Entry 4A12 (X-ray diffraction, 3.15 A resolution); this record covers chains A and G of the 6 polymer chains in the assembly.

# Chain A
Protein: Transcription factor fapr
Organism: Staphylococcus aureus
Reference sequence: D6UB50 (D6UB50_STAAU); residue numbers follow UniProt; this construct covers 1-190
Amino-acid sequence (190 residues; row label = number of the first residue in the row):
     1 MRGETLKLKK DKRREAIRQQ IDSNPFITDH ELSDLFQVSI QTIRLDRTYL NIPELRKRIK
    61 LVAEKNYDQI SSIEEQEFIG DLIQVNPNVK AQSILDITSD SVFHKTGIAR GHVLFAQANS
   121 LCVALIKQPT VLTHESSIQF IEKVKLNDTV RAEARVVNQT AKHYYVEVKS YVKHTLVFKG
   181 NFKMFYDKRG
Unresolved in the structure: 1-6
Modified residues: Mse1 (selenomethionine); Mse184 (selenomethionine; parent Met)
From the paper describing this entry:
  - self-association interface (contacts with another copy of this molecule); pairs are residue here / residue on that copy: Ser23-Tyr67 (backbone contact), Phe26, Ile59, Val62, Ala63
  - binding site for Fapr promoter: Lys10, Arg13, Gln41, Arg56
  - conformationally variable residues: Ile70, Phe78, Leu82, Ile83, Val85, Ile94, Val123
  - mutagenesis - R110A: decreased growth
  - mutagenesis - G111V/L132W: abolished growth

# Chain G
Molecule: Fapr promoter
Sequence (40 nucleotides; row label = number of the first residue in the row):
     1 CGGAATTAAG ACTAGGTACT AATAGTAGTA TATAATTGGC
Sequence notes: cloning artifact (1-3, 38-40)

# Chain A / chain G interface
Contacting residue pairs - 11 pairs, chain A then chain G:
  Lys10(A) - DA5(G)  salt bridge to the phosphate
  Lys10(A) - DT6(G)  phosphate contact
  Arg13(A) - DT6(G)  salt bridge to the phosphate
  Val38(A) - DT7(G)  phosphate contact
  Ser39(A) - DT7(G)  hydrogen bond to the phosphate
  Gln41(A) - DT7(G)  base contact
  Gln41(A) - DA8(G)  base contact
  Gln41(A) - DA9(G)  base contact
  Thr42(A) - DT6(G)  sugar contact
  Thr42(A) - DT7(G)  hydrogen bond to the phosphate
  Leu45(A) - DT7(G)  base contact
Also at the interface, not in a pair above, chain A (8 interface residues in all): Arg56
Also at the interface, not in a pair above, chain G (6 interface residues in all): DA14

# Summary
8 residues of chain A and 6 residues of chain G are in contact; the contacts include 2 hydrogen bonds and 2
salt bridges. Polar pairs include Ser39(A)-DT7(G), Thr42(A)-DT7(G) and Lys10(A)-DA5(G). The paper reports a
binding site for Fapr promoter at Lys10(A), Arg13(A) and Gln41(A) among others; R110A of chain A reduces
growth.
Chain A is Transcription factor fapr (Staphylococcus aureus) and chain G is Fapr promoter; the structure,
Structure of the global transcription regulator FapR from Staphylococcus aureus in complex with DNA operator,
was determined by X-ray diffraction, deposited together with 4A0X, 4A0Y and 4A0Z.
